5L7Q - chains A and B of the 3 polymer chains in the assembly; structure by electron microscopy, 3.50 A resolution.

[Chain A]
Name: VP1
Organism: Deformed wing virus
Reference sequence: L0CTV4 (L0CTV4_9VIRU); residues 1-258 here correspond to UniProt positions 902-1159 (UniProt number = residue number + 901)
Amino-acid sequence (258 residues; row label = number of the first residue in the row):
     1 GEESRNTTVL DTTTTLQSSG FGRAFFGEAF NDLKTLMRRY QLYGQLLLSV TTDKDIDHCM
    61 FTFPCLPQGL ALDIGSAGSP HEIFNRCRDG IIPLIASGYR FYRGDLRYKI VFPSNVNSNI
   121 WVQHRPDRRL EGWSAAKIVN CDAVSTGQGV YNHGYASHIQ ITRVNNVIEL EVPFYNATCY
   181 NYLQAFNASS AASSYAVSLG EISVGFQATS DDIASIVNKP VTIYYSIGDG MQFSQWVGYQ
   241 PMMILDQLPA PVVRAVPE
Unresolved in the structure: 1, 254-258

[Chain B]
Name: vp2
Organism: Deformed wing virus
Reference sequence: E0YTW0 (E0YTW0_9VIRU); the author numbering skips numbers that UniProt does not, so the offset changes along the chain: 1-44 = UniProt 116-159; 46-254 = UniProt 160-368
Amino-acid sequence (253 residues; row label = number of the first residue in the row; note: 1 number in that range is skipped by the numbering (no residue carries it; nothing is unmodelled there)):
     1 MDNPNPGPDG EGEVELEKDS NVVLTTQRDP STSIPAPVSV KWSR
    46 WTSNDVVDDY ATITSRWYQI AEFVWSKDDP FDKELARLIL PRALLSSIEA NSDAICDVPN
   106 TIPFKVHAYW RGDMEVRVQI NSNKFQVGQL QATWYYSDHE NLNISSKRSV YGFSQMDHAL
   166 ISASASNEAK LVIPFKHVYP FLPTRIVPDW TTGILDMGAL NIRVIAPLRM SATGPTTCNV
   226 VVFIKLNNSE FTGTSSGKFY ASQIRAKPE
Unresolved in the structure: 252-254

[How chain A and chain B interact]
Pairs across the interface - 68 pairs, chain A then chain B:
  Glu2(A) - Thr32(B)
  Glu2(A) - Asp162(B)
  Glu2(A) - His163(B)
  Glu3(A) - Ser159(B)
  Glu3(A) - Met161(B)
  Glu3(A) - Asp162(B)
  Glu3(A) - His163(B)
  Arg100(A) - Tyr141(B)  hydrogen bond (side chain-backbone)
  Arg100(A) - Ser142(B)  hydrogen bond (side chain-backbone)
  Arg100(A) - Glu145(B)
  Arg100(A) - Asn146(B)
  Phe101(A) - Val183(B)  hydrophobic
  Trp133(A) - Leu147(B)  hydrophobic
  Ala177(A) - Tyr184(B)
  Thr178(A) - Val183(B)
  Thr178(A) - Tyr184(B)
  Cys179(A) - His182(B)
  Cys179(A) - Val183(B)  hydrogen bond (backbone-backbone)
  Cys179(A) - Pro185(B)
  Tyr180(A) - Lys181(B)
  Tyr180(A) - Val183(B)
  Tyr182(A) - Ser142(B)
  Tyr182(A) - Glu145(B)
  Tyr182(A) - His182(B)  hydrogen bond
  Tyr182(A) - Val183(B)  hydrophobic
  Gln184(A) - Asn146(B)
  Ala185(A) - Glu145(B)
  Ala185(A) - Asn146(B)
  Ala185(A) - Leu147(B)  hydrogen bond (backbone-backbone)
  Ala185(A) - Asn148(B)
  Phe186(A) - Glu145(B)
  Phe186(A) - Leu147(B)
  Asn187(A) - His144(B)  hydrogen bond (side chain-backbone)
  Asn187(A) - Glu145(B)  hydrogen bond (backbone-backbone)
  Asn187(A) - Leu147(B)
  Ala188(A) - Glu145(B)
  Ser189(A) - His144(B)
  Ser189(A) - Glu145(B)  hydrogen bond (backbone-side chain)
  Ser189(A) - Thr197(B)
  Ser189(A) - Gly198(B)
  Ser190(A) - Trp195(B)  hydrogen bond
  Ser190(A) - Thr197(B)  hydrogen bond (side chain-backbone)
  Ala191(A) - Asp194(B)
  Ala191(A) - Trp195(B)
  Ala192(A) - Tyr184(B)  hydrogen bond (backbone-side chain)
  Ala192(A) - Asp194(B)
  Ala192(A) - Trp195(B)  hydrophobic
  Ser193(A) - Glu145(B)  hydrogen bond
  Ala196(A) - Val183(B)  hydrophobic
  Gln235(A) - Pro35(B)
  Gln235(A) - Ala36(B)
  Gln235(A) - Tyr141(B)
  Gln235(A) - Lys181(B)  hydrogen bond
  Trp236(A) - Gln160(B)  hydrogen bond (side chain-backbone)
  Trp236(A) - Met161(B)
  Val237(A) - Tyr140(B)  hydrophobic
  Val237(A) - Lys152(B)
  Val237(A) - Met161(B)  hydrophobic
  Gly238(A) - Lys152(B)  hydrogen bond (backbone-side chain)
  Gly238(A) - Gln160(B)
  Gly238(A) - Met161(B)
  Tyr239(A) - Lys152(B)  hydrogen bond (backbone-side chain)
  Tyr239(A) - Gln160(B)  hydrogen bond (backbone-side chain)
  Gln240(A) - Asn146(B)
  Gln240(A) - Asn148(B)  hydrogen bond (side chain-backbone)
  Gln240(A) - Ile149(B)
  Gln240(A) - Ser151(B)
  Gln240(A) - Lys152(B)
Also at the interface, not in a pair above, chain A (32 interface residues in all): Arg5, Asn181, Tyr195, Ser234, Pro241
Also at the interface, not in a pair above, chain B (33 interface residues in all): Ser33, Trp42, Asp143, Gly157, Leu165

[Summary]
32 residues of chain A face 33 of chain B across their interface; the contacts include 18 hydrogen bonds.
Among the polar pairs are Arg100(A)-Tyr141(B), Arg100(A)-Ser142(B) and Tyr182(A)-His182(B).
Here chain A is VP1 and chain B is vp2, both from Deformed wing virus. Entry 5L7Q (Structure of deformed wing
virus, a honeybee pathogen) was determined by electron microscopy, deposited together with 5G52, 5L8Q, 5MUP,
5MV5 and 5MV6.
